Entry 6MP5 (X-ray diffraction, 2.99 A resolution); this record covers chain A.

# Chain A
Protein: Sulfide:quinone oxidoreductase, mitochondrial
From: Homo sapiens
Notes: EC 1.8.5.-
UniProtKB: Q9Y6N5 (SQOR_HUMAN); residues 42-450 here = UniProt positions 42-450
Sequence (413 residues; each row starts with the number of its first residue):
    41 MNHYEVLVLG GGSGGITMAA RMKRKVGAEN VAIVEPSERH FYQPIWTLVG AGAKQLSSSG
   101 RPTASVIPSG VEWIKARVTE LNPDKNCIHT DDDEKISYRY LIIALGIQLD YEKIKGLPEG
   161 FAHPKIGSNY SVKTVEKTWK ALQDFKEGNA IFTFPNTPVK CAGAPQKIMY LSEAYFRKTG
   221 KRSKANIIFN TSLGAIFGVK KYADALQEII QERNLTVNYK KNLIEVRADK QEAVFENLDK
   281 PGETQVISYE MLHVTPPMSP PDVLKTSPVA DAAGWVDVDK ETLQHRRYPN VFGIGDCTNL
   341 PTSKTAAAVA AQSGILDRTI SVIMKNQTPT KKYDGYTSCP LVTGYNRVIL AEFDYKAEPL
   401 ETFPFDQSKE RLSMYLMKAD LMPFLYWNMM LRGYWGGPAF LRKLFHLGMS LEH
Differences from the reference sequence: initiating methionine (41); expression tag (451-453)
Modified residues: Cys-379 (S-mercaptocysteine; CSS)
Swiss-Prot annotation at these positions:
  - active site (Cysteine persulfide intermediate): Cys-201, Cys-379
  - binding site (FAD): Ser-53, Gly-54, Glu-75, Gln-83, Val-118, Asp-336, Lys-344 to Ala-347
  - modified residue: Lys-173 (N6-acetyllysine), Ser-343 (Phosphoserine)
  - natural variant: Glu-213 (E213K: In SQORD)
Disulfides: Cys-201/Cys-379
Residues lining bound ligands: FAD (flavin-adenine dinucleotide): Gly-50, Gly-51, Gly-52, Ser-53, Gly-54, Gly-55, Val-74, Glu-75, Pro-76, Ser-77, Gln-83, Pro-84, Trp-86, Thr-87, Ala-116, Arg-117, Val-118, Ala-144, Leu-145, Gly-146, Asn-169, Tyr-170, Lys-200, Cys-201, Ala-204, Lys-207, Val-303, Ile-334, Gly-335, Asp-336, Lys-344, Thr-345, Ala-346, Ala-347, Val-349, Ser-378, Cys-379, Pro-380, Lys-418
What the authors report for this chain:
  - contacts within the chain: Cys-201/Cys-379
  - catalytic residues: Ser-378 (proposed by the authors, not directly observed)

# Overview
Ligands of chain A: flavin-adenine dinucleotide. From UniProt: active-site residues Cys-201 and Cys-379 and 10
FAD-binding residues. The paper reports the catalytic residue Ser-378; contacts within the chain involving
Cys-201 and Cys-379.
Chain A is Sulfide:quinone oxidoreductase, mitochondrial (Homo sapiens); the structure, Crystal structure of
native human sulfide:quinone oxidoreductase, was determined by X-ray diffraction (same publication as 6MO6).
